1LLB - chain A; structure by X-ray diffraction, 1.72 A resolution.

== Chain A ==
Molecule: beta-lactamase
Organism: Escherichia coli
Notes: EC 3.5.2.6
UniProt: P00811 (AMPC_ECOLI); residues 4-361 here correspond to UniProt positions 20-377 (UniProt number = residue number + 16)
Amino-acid sequence (358 residues; numbered 4 to 361; the number before each row is that of its first residue):
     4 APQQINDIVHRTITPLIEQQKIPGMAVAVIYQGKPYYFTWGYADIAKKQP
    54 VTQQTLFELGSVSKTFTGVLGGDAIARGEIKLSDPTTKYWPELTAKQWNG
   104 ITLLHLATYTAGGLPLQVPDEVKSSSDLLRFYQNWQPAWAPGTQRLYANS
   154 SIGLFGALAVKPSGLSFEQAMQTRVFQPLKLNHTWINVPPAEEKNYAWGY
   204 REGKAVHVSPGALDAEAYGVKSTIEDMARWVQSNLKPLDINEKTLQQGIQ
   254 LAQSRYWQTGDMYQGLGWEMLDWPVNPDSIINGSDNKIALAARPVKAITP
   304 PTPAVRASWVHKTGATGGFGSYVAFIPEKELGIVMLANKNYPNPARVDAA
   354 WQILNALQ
UniProt features mapped onto this chain:
  - active site: Ser-64 (Acyl-ester intermediate)
  - binding site (a beta-lactam): Ser-64, Gln-120, Tyr-150, Asn-152, Ala-318, Asn-343

== Overview ==
From UniProt: active-site residue Ser-64 and 6 beta-lactam-binding residues.
Chain A is beta-lactamase (Escherichia coli); the structure, Crystal Structure Of AmpC beta-Lactamase From E.
Coli In Complex With ATMO-penicillin, was determined by X-ray diffraction, deposited together with 1LL9.
